9J8U - chains A and C; structure by X-ray diffraction, 2.71 A resolution.

Chain A:
Name: 3C-like proteinase nsp5
From: Severe acute respiratory syndrome coronavirus 2
Notes: EC 3.4.22.69
UniProtKB: P0DTC1 (R1A_SARS2); residues 1-306 here correspond to UniProt positions 3264-3569 (UniProt number = residue number + 3263)
Sequence (306 residues; numbered 1 to 306; the number before each row is that of its first residue):
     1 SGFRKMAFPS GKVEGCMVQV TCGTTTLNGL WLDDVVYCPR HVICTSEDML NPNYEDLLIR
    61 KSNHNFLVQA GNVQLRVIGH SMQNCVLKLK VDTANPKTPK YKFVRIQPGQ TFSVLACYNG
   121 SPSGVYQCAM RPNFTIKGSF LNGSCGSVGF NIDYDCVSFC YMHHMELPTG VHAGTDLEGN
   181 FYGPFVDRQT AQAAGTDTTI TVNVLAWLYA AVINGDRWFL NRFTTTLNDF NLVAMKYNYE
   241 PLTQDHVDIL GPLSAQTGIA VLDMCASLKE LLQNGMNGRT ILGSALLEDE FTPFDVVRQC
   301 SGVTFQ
Not modelled in the structure: 154, 302-306

Chain C:
Name: Dty-val-thr-phe-his-alo-2TL-2TL-pro-phe-leu-dpr-pro-ccj-gly-NH2
Sequence (16 residues; numbered 1 to 16; the number before each row is that of its first residue):
     1 YVTFHXXXPF LPPXGX
Modified residues: Tyr-1 (D-tyrosine; DTY); ALO (allo-threonine) at position 6, 2TL (D-allothreonine) at position 7, 2TL (D-allothreonine) at position 8, CCJ (Carboxymthylated D- Cysteine) at position 14, NH2 (amino group) at position 16; Pro-12 (D-proline; DPR)
Glycans and other covalent adducts: covalent link Tyr-1/CCJ_14

Chain A / chain C interface:
Pairs across the interface (46):
  Thr-25(A) / ALO_6(C)
  Thr-25(A) / Phe-10(C)
  Thr-26(A) / ALO_6(C)
  Thr-26(A) / 2TL_7(C)  hydrogen bond (backbone-backbone)
  Leu-27(A) / ALO_6(C)
  His-41(A) / Phe-4(C)
  His-41(A) / ALO_6(C)
  His-41(A) / Phe-10(C)
  Cys-44(A) / Phe-10(C)
  Ser-46(A) / Phe-10(C)
  Met-49(A) / Phe-4(C)  hydrophobic
  Met-49(A) / Phe-10(C)  hydrophobic
  Asn-119(A) / 2TL_7(C)
  Phe-140(A) / His-5(C)
  Leu-141(A) / His-5(C)
  Asn-142(A) / His-5(C)
  Asn-142(A) / ALO_6(C)
  Asn-142(A) / 2TL_7(C)
  Asn-142(A) / Pro-9(C)
  Gly-143(A) / His-5(C)  hydrogen bond (backbone-backbone)
  Gly-143(A) / ALO_6(C)  hydrogen bond (backbone-backbone)
  Gly-143(A) / 2TL_7(C)  hydrogen bond (backbone-backbone)
  Ser-144(A) / His-5(C)  hydrogen bond (backbone-backbone)
  Cys-145(A) / His-5(C)  hydrogen bond (backbone-backbone)
  Cys-145(A) / ALO_6(C)
  His-163(A) / His-5(C)  hydrogen bond
  His-164(A) / Phe-4(C)
  His-164(A) / His-5(C)
  Met-165(A) / Thr-3(C)
  Met-165(A) / Phe-4(C)  hydrophobic
  Glu-166(A) / Val-2(C)
  Glu-166(A) / Thr-3(C)  hydrogen bond (backbone-backbone)
  Glu-166(A) / His-5(C)
  Leu-167(A) / Val-2(C)  hydrophobic
  Pro-168(A) / Tyr-1(C)
  Asp-187(A) / Phe-4(C)
  Arg-188(A) / Phe-4(C)
  Gln-189(A) / Tyr-1(C)
  Gln-189(A) / Val-2(C)  hydrogen bond (side chain-backbone)
  Gln-189(A) / Phe-10(C)
  Gln-189(A) / Leu-11(C)  hydrogen bond (side chain-backbone)
  Gln-189(A) / Pro-12(C)
  Gln-189(A) / Pro-13(C)
  Thr-190(A) / Tyr-1(C)
  Ala-191(A) / Tyr-1(C)
  Gln-192(A) / Val-2(C)
Other interface residues (no listed pair), chain A (29 interface residues in all): Thr-45, His-172, Val-186
Other interface residues (no listed pair), chain C (13 interface residues in all): 2TL_8

Summary:
29 residues of chain A and 13 residues of chain C are in contact; the contacts include 10 hydrogen bonds.
Among the polar pairs are His-163(A)/His-5(C), Gln-189(A)/Val-2(C) and Gln-189(A)/Leu-11(C).
Chain A is 3C-like proteinase nsp5 (Severe acute respiratory syndrome coronavirus 2) and chain C is
Dty-val-thr-phe-his-alo-2TL-2TL-pro-phe-leu-dpr-pro-ccj-gly-NH2; the structure, Crystal structure of
SARS-CoV-2 main protease in complex with Mp-4D7, was determined by X-ray diffraction.
